Entry 1TD1 (X-ray diffraction, 1.90 A resolution); this record covers chains A and C of the 3 polymer chains in the assembly.

Chain A (and C):
Molecule: purine-nucleoside phosphorylase
Organism: Schistosoma mansoni
Notes: EC 2.4.2.1; chain C of this document is another copy of the same molecule, construct and numbering; everything in this record applies to it too
UniProtKB: Q9BMI9 (Q9BMI9_SCHMA); residues 1-287 here = UniProt positions 1-287
Amino-acid sequence (287 residues; each row starts with the number of its first residue):
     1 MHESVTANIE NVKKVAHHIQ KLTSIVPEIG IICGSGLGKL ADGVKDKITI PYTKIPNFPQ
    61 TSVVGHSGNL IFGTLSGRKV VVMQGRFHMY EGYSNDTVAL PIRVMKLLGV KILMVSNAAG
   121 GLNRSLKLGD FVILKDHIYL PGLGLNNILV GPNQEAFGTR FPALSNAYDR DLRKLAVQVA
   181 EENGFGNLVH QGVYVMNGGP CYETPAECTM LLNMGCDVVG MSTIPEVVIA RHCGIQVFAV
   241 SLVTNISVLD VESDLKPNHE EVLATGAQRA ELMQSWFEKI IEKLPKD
Disordered / not traced: 1-2, 63-65 (chain C: 1-2)

Interface between chain A and chain C:
Residue-residue contacts (64; chain A residue first):
  K135(A) - V251(C)
  D136(A) - T204(C)
  D136(A) - P205(C)
  D136(A) - A206(C)  hydrogen bond (side chain-backbone)
  D136(A) - V251(C)
  H137(A) - T204(C)  hydrogen bond (backbone-side chain)
  H137(A) - A206(C)
  H137(A) - E207(C)
  I138(A) - A206(C)
  I138(A) - E207(C)
  I138(A) - M210(C)  hydrophobic
  Y139(A) - E207(C)  hydrogen bond (backbone-side chain)
  G142(A) - N197(C)
  G142(A) - G198(C)
  G142(A) - G199(C)
  L143(A) - L140(C)
  L143(A) - P141(C)
  L143(A) - M196(C)
  L143(A) - N197(C)
  L143(A) - G198(C)  hydrogen bond (backbone-backbone)
  L143(A) - M210(C)  hydrophobic
  G144(A) - P141(C)
  G144(A) - N146(C)
  L145(A) - M89(C)  hydrophobic
  L145(A) - P141(C)  hydrophobic
  L145(A) - N146(C)
  L145(A) - G198(C)
  N146(A) - N146(C)
  N147(A) - G199(C)
  N147(A) - P200(C)
  N147(A) - C201(C)
  L149(A) - P200(C)
  L149(A) - C201(C)  hydrophobic
  V150(A) - M89(C)
  V150(A) - Y90(C)
  V150(A) - G199(C)
  G151(A) - Y90(C)  hydrogen bond (backbone-backbone)
  G151(A) - E91(C)
  G151(A) - G92(C)
  P152(A) - E91(C)
  R160(A) - Y90(C)
  R160(A) - E91(C)  salt bridge
  R160(A) - P200(C)
  F161(A) - Y90(C)
  F161(A) - P200(C)
  F161(A) - Y202(C)
  F161(A) - M221(C)  hydrophobic
  F161(A) - H259(C)
  P162(A) - C201(C)
  P162(A) - Y202(C)  hydrogen bond (backbone-backbone)
  A163(A) - K256(C)
  A163(A) - P257(C)
  L164(A) - C201(C)  hydrophobic
  L164(A) - Y202(C)
  L164(A) - T204(C)
  S165(A) - V251(C)
  S165(A) - L255(C)
  S165(A) - K256(C)
  R170(A) - V251(C)  hydrogen bond (side chain-backbone)
  R173(A) - E252(C)  salt bridge
  V193(A) - A206(C)  hydrophobic
  M214(A) - M210(C)  hydrophobic
  M214(A) - M214(C)  hydrophobic
  V228(A) - C201(C)  hydrophobic
Interface residues without a listed pair, chain A (27 interface residues in all): L140
Interface residues without a listed pair, chain C (28 interface residues in all): S253

Summary:
27 residues of chain A and 28 residues of chain C are in contact, with 7 hydrogen bonds and 2 salt bridges.
Among the polar pairs are R160(A)-E91(C), R173(A)-E252(C) and D136(A)-A206(C).
Both chains are purine-nucleoside phosphorylase (Schistosoma mansoni). Entry 1TD1 (Crystal Structure of the
Purine Nucleoside Phosphorylase from Schistosoma mansoni in complex with acetate) was determined by X-ray
diffraction, deposited together with 1TCU and 1TCV.
